Entry 1VRN (X-ray diffraction, 2.20 A resolution); this record covers chains L and M of the 4 polymer chains in the assembly.

[Chain L]
Name: Reaction center protein L chain
Organism: Blastochloris viridis
UniProt: P06009 (RCEL_RHOVI); residues 1-273 here = UniProt positions 1-273
Amino-acid sequence (273 residues; each row starts with the number of its first residue):
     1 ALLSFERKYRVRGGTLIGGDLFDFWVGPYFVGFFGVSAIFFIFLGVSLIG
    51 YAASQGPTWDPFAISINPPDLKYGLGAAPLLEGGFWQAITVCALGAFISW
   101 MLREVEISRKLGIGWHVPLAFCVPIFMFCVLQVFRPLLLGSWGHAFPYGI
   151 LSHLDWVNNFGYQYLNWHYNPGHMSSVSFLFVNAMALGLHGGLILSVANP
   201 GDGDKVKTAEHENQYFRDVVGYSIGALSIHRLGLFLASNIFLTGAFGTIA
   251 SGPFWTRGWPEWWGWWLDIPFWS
Bound ions: bacteriochlorophyll b Mg site 1 near His153 (its only coordinating residue here); bacteriochlorophyll b Mg site 2 near His173 (its only coordinating residue here); Fe2+: His190, His230 (shared with His217(M), Glu232(M), His264(M) of chain M)
Residues lining bound ligands:
  - bacteriochlorophyll b (BCB), molecule 1: Val46, Ile49, Phe97, Phe128, Leu131, Phe146, Ile150, Leu151, His153, Leu154, Trp156, Val157
  - bacteriochlorophyll b (BCB), molecule 2: Phe97, Phe121, Pro124, Ile125, Met127, Phe128, Leu131, Val157, Asn158, Phe160, Gly161, Tyr162, Trp167, His168, Asn170, Gly172, His173, Ser176, Val177, Leu180, Phe181, Ile240, Phe241, Gly244, Ala245, Gly247, Thr248
  - bacteriochlorophyll b (BCB), molecule 3: Val157, Tyr162, His168, Phe181
  - bacteriochlorophyll b (BCB), molecule 4: His168, His173, Met174, Val177, Ser178, Phe181, Val182, Met185, Val220, Gly221, Tyr222
  - bacteriopheophytin b (BPB), molecule 1: Phe41, Ile42, Gly45, Ile49, Ile89, Cys92, Ala93, Ala96, Phe97, Trp100, Glu104, Val117, Ala120, Phe121, Val123, Pro124, Phe128, Phe146, Tyr148, Gly149, Ile150, His153, Ala237, Ser238, Phe241
  - bacteriopheophytin b (BPB), molecule 2: Phe181, Ala184, Met185, Leu189, Phe216, Val219, Val220
  - menaquinone-9 (MQ9): Tyr29, Phe30, Val31, Gly35, Ile39, Ile42, Phe43, Val46, Ser47, Trp100, Arg103
  - ubiquinone-7 (UQ7): Ser175, Ser178, Phe179, Val182, Ala186, Leu189, His190, Leu193, Ile194, Glu212, Asn213, Phe216, Val220, Tyr222, Ser223, Ile224, Gly225, Ala226, Ile229, Leu232, Leu236, Thr243, Phe246

[Chain M]
Name: Reaction center protein M chain
Organism: Blastochloris viridis
UniProt: P06010 (RCEM_RHOVI); numbering as in UniProt (aligned over 1-323)
Amino-acid sequence (323 residues; each row starts with the number of its first residue):
     1 ADYQTIYTQIQARGPHITVSGEWGDNDRVGKPFYSYWLGKIGDAQIGPIY
    51 LGASGIAAFAFGSTAILIILFNMAAEVHFDPLQFFRQFFWLGLYPPKAQY
   101 GMGIPPLHDGGWWLMAGLFMTLSLGSWWIRVYSRARALGLGTHIAWNFAA
   151 AIFFVLCIGCIHPTLVGSWSEGVPFGIWPHIDWLTAFSIRYGNFYYCPWH
   201 GFSIGFAYGCGLLFAAHGATILAVARFGGDREIEQITDRGTAVERAALFW
   251 RWTIGFNATIESVHRWGWFFSLMVMVSASVGILLTGTFVDNWYLWCVKHG
   301 AAPDYPAYLPATPDPASLPGAPK
Bound ions: bacteriochlorophyll b Mg site 1 near His180 (its only coordinating residue here); bacteriochlorophyll b Mg site 2 near His200 (its only coordinating residue here); Fe2+: His217, Glu232, His264 (shared with His190(L), His230(L) of chain L)
Residues lining bound ligands:
  - bacteriochlorophyll b (BCB), molecule 1: Gly62, Ala65, Ile66, Ile69, Met120, Leu124, Phe148, Ala151, Ile152, Phe154, Val155, Ile158, Trp183, Leu184, Thr185, Phe187, Ser188, Phe194, Tyr195, Cys197, Trp199, His200, Ser203, Ile204, Ala207, Tyr208, Val274, Met275, Ala278, Gly281, Ile282
  - bacteriochlorophyll b (BCB), molecule 2: Met120, Phe154, Val155, Ile158, Val173, Ile177, Trp178, His180, Ile181, Trp183, Leu184
  - bacteriochlorophyll b (BCB), molecule 3: Leu184, Tyr195, Tyr208
  - bacteriochlorophyll b (BCB), molecule 4: Tyr195, His200, Gly201, Ile204, Gly205, Tyr208, Gly209, Leu212, Phe270
  - bacteriopheophytin b (BPB), molecule 1: Ala58, Phe59, Gly62, Ser63, Ile66, Leu67, Ser123, Leu124, Trp127, Val131, Ile144, Asn147, Phe148, Ala151, Ser271, Val274, Met275
  - bacteriopheophytin b (BPB), molecule 2: Tyr208, Gly211, Leu212, Ala215, Ala216, Trp250, Thr253, Ile254
  - menaquinone-9 (MQ9): Leu212, Leu213, Ala216, His217, Thr220, Val243, Ala246, Ala247, Trp250, Ile254, Phe256, Asn257, Ala258, Thr259, Ile260, Val263, Trp266, Phe270
  - 15-cis-1,2-dihydroneurosporene (NS5): Ile66, Ile69, Leu70, Met73, Phe84, Phe88, Trp113, Leu114, Gly117, Leu118, Met120, Thr121, Val155, Leu156, Ile158, Gly159, Cys160, Trp169, Val173, Pro174, Phe175, Gly176, Ile177, His180

[How chain L and chain M interact]
Contacting residue pairs - 192 pairs, chain L then chain M:
  Leu3(L) - Leu248(M)  hydrophobic
  Leu3(L) - Arg251(M)
  Leu3(L) - Asn257(M)
  Phe5(L) - Arg239(M)
  Phe5(L) - Glu244(M)
  Glu6(L) - Leu248(M)
  Glu6(L) - Arg251(M)  salt bridge
  Glu6(L) - Trp252(M)  hydrogen bond
  Lys8(L) - Glu244(M)  salt bridge
  Tyr9(L) - Thr241(M)  hydrogen bond
  Tyr9(L) - Glu244(M)  hydrogen bond
  Tyr9(L) - Arg245(M)
  Tyr9(L) - Leu248(M)  hydrophobic
  Tyr9(L) - Trp252(M)
  Arg10(L) - Trp252(M)
  Trp25(L) - Trp252(M)
  Pro28(L) - Arg251(M)
  Pro28(L) - Trp252(M)
  Pro28(L) - Gly255(M)
  Tyr29(L) - Trp252(M)
  Tyr29(L) - Ile254(M)
  Tyr29(L) - Gly255(M)
  Phe30(L) - Trp252(M)  hydrogen bond (backbone-backbone)
  Asp60(L) - Gly300(M)
  Asp60(L) - Ala301(M)
  Phe62(L) - Ala301(M)
  Ala63(L) - Ala301(M)  hydrogen bond (backbone-backbone)
  Ala63(L) - Ala302(M)
  Ala63(L) - Pro303(M)
  Asp70(L) - Tyr308(M)
  Trp100(L) - Thr253(M)
  Arg103(L) - Trp252(M)  hydrogen bond (side chain-backbone)
  Arg103(L) - Thr253(M)  hydrogen bond (side chain-backbone)
  Glu104(L) - Phe249(M)
  Glu104(L) - Thr253(M)
  Ile107(L) - Phe249(M)  hydrophobic
  Ile107(L) - Trp252(M)
  Ile107(L) - Thr253(M)
  Ser108(L) - Phe249(M)
  Lys110(L) - Trp252(M)
  Leu111(L) - Arg245(M)  hydrogen bond (backbone-side chain)
  Leu111(L) - Leu248(M)
  Leu111(L) - Phe249(M)
  Leu111(L) - Trp252(M)  hydrophobic
  Gly112(L) - Phe227(M)
  Ile113(L) - Ala223(M)
  Ile113(L) - Val224(M)  hydrophobic
  Ile113(L) - Arg245(M)
  Gly114(L) - Ala223(M)  hydrogen bond (backbone-backbone)
  His116(L) - Thr5(M)  hydrogen bond
  His116(L) - Ala219(M)
  His116(L) - Leu222(M)
  His116(L) - Ala223(M)
  Val117(L) - Ala219(M)
  Val117(L) - Thr220(M)
  Val117(L) - Phe249(M)  hydrophobic
  Val117(L) - Trp250(M)  hydrophobic
  Leu151(L) - Tyr196(M)  hydrophobic
  Leu151(L) - Ala301(M)
  Leu151(L) - Pro303(M)
  Ser152(L) - Tyr305(M)
  Leu154(L) - Tyr195(M)
  Asp155(L) - Tyr196(M)  hydrogen bond
  Asp155(L) - Pro303(M)
  Asp155(L) - Tyr305(M)  hydrogen bond
  Val157(L) - Tyr195(M)
  Asn158(L) - Asn193(M)
  Asn158(L) - Tyr195(M)
  Tyr162(L) - Thr185(M)
  Asn166(L) - Asp182(M)
  His168(L) - Ile181(M)
  His168(L) - Leu184(M)
  His168(L) - Thr185(M)
  Tyr169(L) - Trp178(M)  hydrophobic
  Tyr169(L) - Asp182(M)  hydrogen bond
  Met174(L) - Trp178(M)  hydrophobic
  Leu180(L) - Ala207(M)
  Asn183(L) - Cys210(M)
  Asn183(L) - Gly211(M)  hydrogen bond (side chain-backbone)
  Asn183(L) - Phe214(M)
  Ala184(L) - Cys210(M)  hydrophobic
  Ala184(L) - Ser271(M)  hydrogen bond (backbone-side chain)
  Ala186(L) - Phe214(M)
  Leu187(L) - Cys210(M)  hydrophobic
  Leu187(L) - Leu213(M)  hydrophobic
  Leu187(L) - Phe214(M)
  Leu187(L) - Gly267(M)
  Gly188(L) - Asn147(M)
  Gly188(L) - Trp268(M)
  Gly188(L) - Ser271(M)
  Leu189(L) - Ile144(M)
  His190(L) - His217(M)  hydrogen bond
  His190(L) - Glu232(M)  salt bridge
  His190(L) - His264(M)  hydrogen bond
  Gly191(L) - His264(M)
  Gly192(L) - His143(M)
  Gly192(L) - Ile144(M)
  Gly192(L) - Trp268(M)
  Leu193(L) - Ile144(M)
  Ile194(L) - Glu232(M)
  Ile194(L) - Ile233(M)
  Ile194(L) - Ile236(M)  hydrophobic
  Ile194(L) - His264(M)
  Leu195(L) - His143(M)
  Leu195(L) - Glu261(M)
  Leu195(L) - His264(M)
  Leu195(L) - Arg265(M)
  Ser196(L) - Leu140(M)
  Ser196(L) - Gly141(M)  hydrogen bond (backbone-backbone)
  Ser196(L) - His143(M)
  Val197(L) - Leu140(M)  hydrophobic
  Val197(L) - Ile233(M)  hydrophobic
  Asn199(L) - Gly141(M)
  Asn199(L) - His143(M)
  Asn199(L) - Glu261(M)  hydrogen bond
  Asn199(L) - Arg265(M)  hydrogen bond
  Pro200(L) - Gly139(M)
  Pro200(L) - Gly141(M)
  Val206(L) - Ile233(M)  hydrophobic
  Lys207(L) - Gly139(M)  hydrogen bond (side chain-backbone)
  Lys207(L) - Leu140(M)
  Lys207(L) - Ile233(M)
  Glu210(L) - Val19(M)
  His211(L) - Val19(M)
  His211(L) - Leu138(M)
  Glu212(L) - Ile233(M)
  Gln214(L) - Ile17(M)
  Gln214(L) - Thr18(M)
  Gln214(L) - Val19(M)
  Gln214(L) - Arg28(M)  hydrogen bond
  Gln214(L) - Leu138(M)
  Tyr215(L) - Val131(M)  hydrogen bond (side chain-backbone)
  Tyr215(L) - Arg134(M)
  Tyr215(L) - Ala135(M)
  Tyr215(L) - Leu138(M)  hydrophobic
  Tyr215(L) - Leu140(M)  hydrophobic
  Tyr215(L) - Ile144(M)  hydrophobic
  Phe216(L) - Ile144(M)  hydrophobic
  Arg217(L) - Asp43(M)  salt bridge
  Arg217(L) - Gln45(M)
  Arg217(L) - Gly47(M)
  Arg217(L) - Pro48(M)
  Arg217(L) - Ile49(M)
  Asp218(L) - Arg28(M)  salt bridge
  Asp218(L) - Ile49(M)
  Asp218(L) - Tyr50(M)  hydrogen bond (backbone-backbone)
  Asp218(L) - Arg130(M)  hydrogen bond (backbone-side chain)
  Asp218(L) - Arg134(M)  salt bridge
  Val219(L) - Trp127(M)
  Val219(L) - Arg130(M)  hydrogen bond (backbone-side chain)
  Gly221(L) - Ile46(M)
  Gly221(L) - Gly47(M)  hydrogen bond (backbone-backbone)
  Gly221(L) - Pro48(M)
  Gly221(L) - Ile49(M)
  Tyr222(L) - Leu38(M)
  Tyr222(L) - Gly42(M)
  Tyr222(L) - Asp43(M)  hydrogen bond (side chain-backbone)
  Tyr222(L) - Gln45(M)
  Ser223(L) - Asp43(M)
  Ile224(L) - Gly42(M)
  Ile224(L) - Asp43(M)  hydrogen bond (backbone-backbone)
  Ala226(L) - Asp230(M)
  Leu227(L) - Leu222(M)  hydrophobic
  Leu227(L) - Asp230(M)
  Ser228(L) - Ile41(M)  hydrogen bond (side chain-backbone)
  Ser228(L) - Gly42(M)
  Ile229(L) - Phe214(M)
  His230(L) - His217(M)  hydrogen bond
  His230(L) - Gly218(M)
  His230(L) - Ile221(M)
  His230(L) - Glu232(M)  salt bridge
  Arg231(L) - Gln4(M)  hydrogen bond (side chain-backbone)
  Arg231(L) - Thr5(M)  hydrogen bond (side chain-backbone)
  Arg231(L) - Ile6(M)  hydrogen bond (side chain-backbone)
  Arg231(L) - Tyr7(M)
  Arg231(L) - Ile41(M)  hydrogen bond (side chain-backbone)
  Gly233(L) - Phe214(M)
  Leu234(L) - Ala215(M)
  Leu234(L) - Leu222(M)  hydrophobic
  Ala237(L) - Gly211(M)
  Ala237(L) - Ala215(M)  hydrophobic
  Trp263(L) - Trp90(M)  hydrophobic
  Trp263(L) - Trp178(M)
  Trp266(L) - Phe85(M)  hydrophobic
  Trp266(L) - Arg86(M)  hydrogen bond (side chain-backbone)
  Leu267(L) - Arg86(M)  hydrogen bond (backbone-side chain)
  Leu267(L) - Trp90(M)  hydrophobic
  Trp272(L) - Leu82(M)  hydrophobic
  Trp272(L) - Gln83(M)  hydrogen bond (backbone-side chain)
  Trp272(L) - Phe85(M)  hydrophobic
  Trp272(L) - Arg86(M)  hydrogen bond (backbone-side chain)
  Ser273(L) - Arg86(M)
Also at the interface, not in a pair above, chain L (92 interface residues in all): Ala1, Ser65, Asn67, Pro118, Ala120, Ala198, Val220, Ile240, Phe271
Also at the interface, not in a pair above, chain M (95 interface residues in all): Lys40, Phe89, Ile189, Tyr208, Ala216, Ala225, Thr237, Ala247

[Overview]
The interface between chain L and chain M involves 92 residues on one side and 95 on the other, with 39
hydrogen bonds and 7 salt bridges. Polar contacts include Glu6(L)-Arg251(M), Lys8(L)-Glu244(M) and
His190(L)-Glu232(M).
Chain L is Reaction center protein L chain and chain M is Reaction center protein M chain, both from
Blastochloris viridis; the structure, Photosynthetic reaction center blastochloris viridis (atcc), was
determined by X-ray diffraction.
